PDB entry 6OBH | X-ray diffraction, 2.96 A resolution | chains E and F of the 6 polymer chains in the assembly

# Chain E
Molecule: CA
Organism: Human immunodeficiency virus 1
Reference sequence: B6DRA0 (B6DRA0_9HIV1); residues 1-231 here correspond to UniProt positions 133-363 (UniProt number = residue number + 132)
Amino-acid sequence (232 residues; row label = number of the first residue in the row; numbering starts at 0):
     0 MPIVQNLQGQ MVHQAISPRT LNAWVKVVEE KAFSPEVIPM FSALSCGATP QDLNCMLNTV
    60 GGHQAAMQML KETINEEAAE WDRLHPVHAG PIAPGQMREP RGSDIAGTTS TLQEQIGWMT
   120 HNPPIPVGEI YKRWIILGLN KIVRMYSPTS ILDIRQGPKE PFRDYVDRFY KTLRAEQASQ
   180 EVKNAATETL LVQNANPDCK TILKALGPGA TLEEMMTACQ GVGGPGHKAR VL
Not modelled in the structure: 0, 221-231
Differences from the reference sequence: initiating methionine (0); engineered mutation C45 (Glu177 in B6DRA0), C54 (Thr186 in B6DRA0), A184 (Trp316 in B6DRA0), A185 (Met317 in B6DRA0)
Cystine bridges: C198-C218

# Chain F
Molecule: CA
Organism: Human immunodeficiency virus 1
Reference sequence: T2CI25 (T2CI25_9HIV1); residues 1-231 here correspond to UniProt positions 107-337 (UniProt number = residue number + 106)
Amino-acid sequence (232 residues; row label = number of the first residue in the row; numbering starts at 0):
     0 MPIVQNLQGQ MVHQAISPRT LNAWVKVVEE KAFSPEVIPM FSCLSEGATP QDLNTMLNTV
    60 GGHQAAMQML KETINEEAAE WDRLHPVHAG PIAPGQMREP RGSDIAGTTS TLQEQIGWMT
   120 HNPPIPVGEI YKRWIILGLN KIVRMYSPTS ILDIRQGPKE PFRDYVDRFY KTLRAEQASQ
   180 EVKNAATETL LVQNANPDCK TILKALGPGA TLEEMMTACQ GVGGPGHKAR VL
Not modelled in the structure: 0, 7-11, 88-89, 222-231
Differences from the reference sequence: initiating methionine (0); engineered mutation C42 (Ala148 in T2CI25), A184 (Trp290 in T2CI25), A185 (Met291 in T2CI25)
Cystine bridges: C198-C218
Bound ions: Na+ near E71 (its only coordinating residue here)

# Interface between chain E and chain F
Inter-chain disulfides: C54(E)-C42(F)
Contacting residue pairs - 41 pairs, chain E then chain F:
  L6(E) - N5(F)
  L6(E) - L6(F)
  V11(E) - Q4(F)
  V11(E) - N5(F)
  H12(E) - Q4(F)
  Q13(E) - V3(F)
  Q13(E) - N5(F)
  I15(E) - E45(F)
  P17(E) - L43(F)  hydrophobic
  R18(E) - R18(F)
  L20(E) - C42(F)  hydrophobic
  E28(E) - K30(F)  salt bridge
  C54(E) - C42(F)  disulfide
  N57(E) - P38(F)
  N57(E) - R173(F)  hydrogen bond (backbone-side chain)
  T58(E) - E35(F)
  T58(E) - P38(F)
  T58(E) - M39(F)
  V59(E) - R173(F)  hydrogen bond (backbone-side chain)
  G60(E) - E35(F)
  G61(E) - K170(F)
  H62(E) - D166(F)
  Q63(E) - D166(F)  hydrogen bond (backbone-side chain)
  Q63(E) - K170(F)
  Q63(E) - R173(F)
  A64(E) - V165(F)  hydrophobic
  A64(E) - D166(F)  hydrogen bond (backbone-side chain)
  A64(E) - L211(F)
  Q67(E) - Y169(F)
  Q67(E) - Q179(F)
  Q67(E) - L211(F)
  M68(E) - L211(F)
  M68(E) - M215(F)  hydrophobic
  K70(E) - Q179(F)
  E71(E) - T210(F)
  E71(E) - L211(F)  hydrogen bond (side chain-backbone)
  K140(E) - E212(F)  salt bridge
  M144(E) - E212(F)
  M144(E) - Q219(F)  hydrogen bond (backbone-side chain)
  Y145(E) - R162(F)
  Y145(E) - D166(F)
Other interface residues (no listed pair), chain E (30 interface residues in all): A14, V24, Q50, A65, E75
Other interface residues (no listed pair), chain F (25 interface residues in all): T19

# Summary
30 residues of chain E and 25 residues of chain F are in contact; the contacts include 1 disulfide bond, 6
hydrogen bonds and 2 salt bridges. Among the polar pairs are E28(E)-K30(F), K140(E)-E212(F) and
N57(E)-R173(F).
Here chain E is CA and chain F is CA, both from Human immunodeficiency virus 1. Entry 6OBH (Structure of HIV-1
CA 1/2-hexamer) was determined by X-ray diffraction, deposited together with 6ECO, 6EC2 and 6ECN.
